7ZAX - chains A and B; structure by solution NMR.

# Chain A
Molecule: Lipopolysaccharide export system protein LptA
From: Klebsiella pneumoniae
UniProt: A0A2X3CC60 (A0A2X3CC60_KLEPN); residues 28-159 here correspond to UniProt positions 209-340 (UniProt number = residue number + 181)
Chain sequence (133 residues; each row starts with the number of its first residue):
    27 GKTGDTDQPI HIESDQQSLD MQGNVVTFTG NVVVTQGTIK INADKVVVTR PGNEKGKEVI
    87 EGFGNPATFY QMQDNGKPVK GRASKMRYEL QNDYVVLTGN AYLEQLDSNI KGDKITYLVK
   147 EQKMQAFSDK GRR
Construct notes: expression tag (27)

# Chain B
Molecule: Thanatin-like derivative
UniProt: P55788 (THAN_PODMA); residues 206-221 here correspond to UniProt positions 6-21 (UniProt number = residue number - 200)
Chain sequence (16 residues; row label = number of the first residue in the row):
   206 VPITYXNRAT XKCARY
Disulfides: LE1_211/Cys-218
Modified / non-standard residues: Val-206 (1-[(2S)-3-methyl-1-oxidanylidene-butan-2-yl]guanidine; EU0); Pro-207 (4-hydroxyproline; HYP); LE1 (3-sulfanyl-L-valine) at position 211, 4FO ((2R)-2,4-diaminobutanoic acid) at position 216; Ala-214, Ala-219 (2,4-diaminobutyric acid; DAB)
Construct notes: engineered mutation Thr-209 (Ile9 in P55788), Tyr-221 (Met21 in P55788); modified residue (211, 214, 216, 219)

# How chain A and chain B interact
Contacting residue pairs (32; chain A residue first):
  Asp-31(A) / Val-206(B)
  Asp-31(A) / Pro-207(B)
  Thr-32(A) / Pro-207(B)
  Gln-34(A) / Val-206(B)
  Pro-35(A) / Pro-207(B)
  Pro-35(A) / Thr-209(B)
  Ile-36(A) / Val-206(B)
  Ile-36(A) / Pro-207(B)
  Ile-36(A) / Ile-208(B)
  Ile-36(A) / Thr-209(B)
  His-37(A) / Thr-209(B)
  His-37(A) / LE1_211(B)
  Ile-38(A) / Thr-209(B)
  Ile-38(A) / Tyr-210(B)
  Ile-38(A) / LE1_211(B)
  Glu-39(A) / LE1_211(B)
  Glu-39(A) / 4FO_216(B)
  Ser-40(A) / LE1_211(B)
  Ser-40(A) / Arg-213(B)
  Asp-41(A) / Arg-213(B)
  Gln-42(A) / Arg-213(B)
  Gln-43(A) / Asn-212(B)
  Gln-43(A) / Arg-213(B)
  Leu-45(A) / Tyr-210(B)
  Asn-50(A) / Tyr-221(B)
  Val-52(A) / Tyr-221(B)
  Phe-54(A) / Tyr-210(B)
  Gln-62(A) / Val-206(B)
  Arg-76(A) / Tyr-221(B)
  Lys-81(A) / Tyr-221(B)
  Glu-84(A) / Tyr-221(B)
  Leu-116(A) / Val-206(B)
Also at the interface, not in a pair above, chain A (24 interface residues in all): Gly-49, Thr-75, Gln-117

# In short
24 residues of chain A face 10 of chain B across their interface.
Chain A is Lipopolysaccharide export system protein LptA (Klebsiella pneumoniae) and chain B is Thanatin-like
derivative; the structure, Solution structure of thanatin-like derivative 7 in complex with K. pneumoniae
LptA, was determined by solution NMR, deposited together with 7QS6, 7ZED and 8BSS.
